PDB entry 2WYB | X-ray diffraction, 2.10 A resolution | chains A and B

Chain A:
Protein: Acyl-homoserine lactone acylase pvdq subunit alpha
Organism: Pseudomonas aeruginosa
Notes: EC 3.5.1.97
UniProt: Q9I194 (PVDQ_PSEAE); residues 1-170 here correspond to UniProt positions 24-193 (UniProt number = residue number + 23)
Chain sequence (170 residues; row label = number of the first residue in the row):
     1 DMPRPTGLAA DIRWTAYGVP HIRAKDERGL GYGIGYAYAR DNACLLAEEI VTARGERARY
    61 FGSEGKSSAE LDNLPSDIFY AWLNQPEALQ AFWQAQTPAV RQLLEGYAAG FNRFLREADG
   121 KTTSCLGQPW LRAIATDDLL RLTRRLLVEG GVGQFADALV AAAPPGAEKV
Disordered / not traced: 1-5, 170
Disulfide bonds: Cys44-Cys125

Chain B:
Protein: Acyl-homoserine lactone acylase pvdq subunit beta
Organism: Pseudomonas aeruginosa
Notes: EC 3.5.1.97
UniProt: Q9I194 (PVDQ_PSEAE); residues 1-546 here correspond to UniProt positions 217-762 (UniProt number = residue number + 216)
Chain sequence (546 residues; row label = number of the first residue in the row):
     1 SNAIAVGSER SADGKGMLLA NPHFPWNGAM RFYQMHLTIP GRLDVMGASL PGLPVVNIGF
    61 SRHLAWTHTV DTSSHFTLYR LALDPKDPRR YLVDGRSLPL EEKSVAIEVR GADGKLSRVE
   121 HKVYQSIYGP LVVWPGKLDW NRSEAYALRD ANLENTRVLQ QWYSINQASD VADLRRRVEA
   181 LQGIPWVNTL AADEQGNALY MNQSVVPYLK PELIPACAIP QLVAEGLPAL QGQDSRCAWS
   241 RDPAAAQAGI TPAAQLPVLL RRDFVQNSND SAWLTNPASP LQGFSPLVSQ EKPIGPRARY
   301 ALSRLQGKQP LEAKTLEEMV TANHVFSADQ VLPDLLRLCR DNQGEKSLAR ACAALAQWDR
   361 GANLDSGSGF VYFQRFMQRF AELDGAWKEP FDAQRPLDTP QGIALDRPQV ATQVRQALAD
   421 AAAEVEKSGI PDGARWGDLQ VSTRGQERIA IPGGDGHFGV YNAIQSVRKG DHLEVVGGTS
   481 YIQLVTFPEE GPKARGLLAF SQSSDPRSPH YRDQTELFSR QQWQTLPFSD RQIDADPQLQ
   541 RLSIRE
Disulfide bonds: Cys217-Cys237, Cys339-Cys352
Covalently attached groups: lauric acid (DAO) linked to Ser1
Curated features (UniProtKB/Swiss-Prot):
  - active site: Ser1 (Nucleophile)

How chain A and chain B interact:
Residue-residue contacts - 179 pairs, chain A then chain B:
  Thr6(A) - Glu546(B)  hydrogen bond (side chain-backbone)
  Gly7(A) - Glu546(B)  hydrogen bond (backbone-backbone)
  Leu8(A) - Arg545(B)
  Leu8(A) - Glu546(B)  hydrogen bond (backbone-backbone)
  Ala9(A) - Ile544(B)
  Ala9(A) - Arg545(B)
  Ala10(A) - Ser543(B)
  Ala10(A) - Ile544(B)  hydrogen bond (backbone-backbone)
  Asp11(A) - Arg541(B)  salt bridge
  Asp11(A) - Leu542(B)
  Asp11(A) - Ser543(B)  hydrogen bond
  Ile12(A) - Gln540(B)
  Ile12(A) - Arg541(B)
  Ile12(A) - Leu542(B)  hydrogen bond (backbone-backbone)
  Arg13(A) - Asp530(B)  salt bridge
  Arg13(A) - Ile533(B)
  Arg13(A) - Leu539(B)
  Arg13(A) - Gln540(B)
  Arg13(A) - Arg541(B)
  Trp14(A) - Gln538(B)
  Trp14(A) - Leu539(B)
  Trp14(A) - Gln540(B)  hydrogen bond (backbone-backbone)
  Trp14(A) - Leu542(B)  hydrophobic
  Thr15(A) - Pro527(B)
  Thr15(A) - Ile533(B)
  Thr15(A) - Asp536(B)
  Ala16(A) - Asp536(B)  hydrogen bond (backbone-side chain)
  Tyr17(A) - Gln502(B)
  Tyr17(A) - His510(B)  hydrogen bond (backbone-side chain)
  Tyr17(A) - Asp513(B)
  Tyr17(A) - Gln514(B)
  Tyr17(A) - Leu517(B)
  Tyr17(A) - Gln524(B)  hydrogen bond
  Gly18(A) - Gln502(B)  hydrogen bond (backbone-side chain)
  Gly18(A) - His510(B)  hydrogen bond (backbone-side chain)
  Val19(A) - Gln34(B)
  Val19(A) - Gln502(B)
  Pro20(A) - Tyr33(B)
  Pro20(A) - Gln34(B)
  Pro20(A) - Met35(B)
  Pro20(A) - His36(B)  hydrogen bond (backbone-backbone)
  Pro20(A) - Gln502(B)
  His21(A) - His36(B)  hydrogen bond
  His21(A) - Met46(B)
  His21(A) - Pro527(B)
  His21(A) - Ile533(B)
  Ile22(A) - His36(B)  hydrogen bond (backbone-backbone)
  Ile22(A) - Leu37(B)
  Ile22(A) - Thr38(B)  hydrogen bond (backbone-backbone)
  Arg23(A) - Thr38(B)
  Arg23(A) - Arg541(B)
  Ala24(A) - Thr38(B)  hydrogen bond (backbone-backbone)
  Ala24(A) - Ile39(B)
  Ala24(A) - Pro40(B)
  Lys25(A) - Ile39(B)
  Asp26(A) - Ile39(B)
  Glu27(A) - Arg42(B)  salt bridge
  Glu27(A) - Tyr163(B)  hydrogen bond
  Leu30(A) - Thr38(B)
  Leu30(A) - Leu43(B)  hydrophobic
  Tyr32(A) - Ile544(B)  hydrophobic
  Tyr32(A) - Arg545(B)
  Tyr32(A) - Glu546(B)  hydrogen bond
  Ile34(A) - Met35(B)  hydrophobic
  Ile34(A) - Leu37(B)  hydrophobic
  Ile34(A) - Pro54(B)
  Tyr36(A) - Leu542(B)
  Tyr36(A) - Ile544(B)  hydrophobic
  Ala37(A) - Tyr33(B)  hydrogen bond (backbone-side chain)
  Tyr38(A) - Tyr33(B)  hydrophobic
  Tyr38(A) - Pro51(B)
  Asp41(A) - Tyr33(B)  hydrogen bond
  Asp41(A) - Ser503(B)  hydrogen bond (backbone-side chain)
  Asp41(A) - Ser504(B)
  Asp41(A) - Asp505(B)
  Asn42(A) - Tyr33(B)
  Asn42(A) - Gln502(B)  hydrogen bond (side chain-backbone)
  Asn42(A) - Ser503(B)
  Asn42(A) - Ser504(B)  hydrogen bond
  Cys44(A) - Asp505(B)
  Leu45(A) - Gly28(B)
  Leu45(A) - Arg31(B)
  Leu45(A) - Pro51(B)  hydrophobic
  Leu45(A) - Ser504(B)
  Leu46(A) - Pro51(B)  hydrophobic
  Leu46(A) - Gly52(B)
  Glu49(A) - Gly28(B)
  Glu49(A) - Ala29(B)
  Ala58(A) - Glu108(B)
  Ala58(A) - Val109(B)  hydrophobic
  Ala58(A) - Arg110(B)  hydrogen bond (backbone-backbone)
  Arg59(A) - Glu108(B)  hydrogen bond (backbone-backbone)
  Arg59(A) - Arg110(B)
  Arg59(A) - Leu116(B)
  Tyr60(A) - Arg110(B)
  Gly62(A) - Arg110(B)
  Ser68(A) - Gly28(B)
  Leu74(A) - Ile107(B)  hydrophobic
  Asp77(A) - Ile107(B)
  Ile78(A) - Val105(B)  hydrophobic
  Ile78(A) - Ile107(B)  hydrophobic
  Ile78(A) - His121(B)
  Ala81(A) - Val105(B)  hydrophobic
  Ala81(A) - Ile107(B)  hydrophobic
  Trp82(A) - Val105(B)
  Trp82(A) - Val123(B)
  Trp82(A) - Gln125(B)  hydrogen bond
  Trp82(A) - Pro130(B)  hydrophobic
  Leu83(A) - Leu153(B)  hydrophobic
  Gln85(A) - Lys103(B)
  Phe92(A) - Asn155(B)
  Phe92(A) - Thr156(B)
  Ala95(A) - Thr156(B)
  Gln96(A) - Thr156(B)  hydrogen bond (side chain-backbone)
  Thr97(A) - Gln160(B)  hydrogen bond
  Val100(A) - Leu159(B)  hydrophobic
  Val100(A) - Gln160(B)
  Leu103(A) - Pro54(B)  hydrophobic
  Leu103(A) - Tyr163(B)  hydrophobic
  Leu104(A) - Leu159(B)  hydrophobic
  Tyr107(A) - Gly52(B)
  Ala109(A) - Glu546(B)
  Arg113(A) - Ile544(B)
  Arg113(A) - Arg545(B)  hydrogen bond (side chain-backbone)
  Arg113(A) - Glu546(B)
  Arg116(A) - Glu546(B)  salt bridge
  Gly120(A) - Arg507(B)  hydrogen bond (backbone-side chain)
  Lys121(A) - Arg507(B)
  Thr122(A) - Asp505(B)
  Thr123(A) - Asp505(B)
  Thr123(A) - Arg507(B)  hydrogen bond (backbone-side chain)
  Ser124(A) - Asp505(B)  hydrogen bond
  Ser124(A) - Arg507(B)
  Leu139(A) - Gly52(B)
  Thr143(A) - Leu53(B)
  Thr143(A) - Val158(B)
  Thr143(A) - Leu159(B)
  Arg145(A) - Ala29(B)
  Leu146(A) - Ala29(B)
  Leu146(A) - Met30(B)  hydrophobic
  Leu146(A) - Leu53(B)  hydrophobic
  Leu146(A) - Trp186(B)  hydrogen bond (backbone-side chain)
  Leu147(A) - Asn152(B)
  Leu147(A) - Asn155(B)
  Leu147(A) - Val158(B)  hydrophobic
  Leu147(A) - Pro185(B)  hydrophobic
  Leu147(A) - Trp186(B)  hydrogen bond (backbone-side chain)
  Val148(A) - Asp150(B)
  Val148(A) - Leu153(B)  hydrophobic
  Glu149(A) - Met30(B)
  Glu149(A) - Trp186(B)
  Gly150(A) - His75(B)
  Gly150(A) - Phe76(B)
  Gly150(A) - Trp186(B)
  Gly151(A) - Phe76(B)
  Gly151(A) - Asp150(B)
  Val152(A) - Asp150(B)  hydrogen bond (backbone-side chain)
  Phe155(A) - Phe76(B)  hydrophobic
  Phe155(A) - Trp134(B)  hydrophobic
  Phe155(A) - Leu148(B)  hydrophobic
  Ala158(A) - Val132(B)
  Ala158(A) - Val133(B)  hydrogen bond (backbone-backbone)
  Ala158(A) - Trp134(B)
  Leu159(A) - Pro130(B)  hydrophobic
  Leu159(A) - Leu131(B)
  Val160(A) - His121(B)  hydrogen bond (backbone-side chain)
  Ala162(A) - Leu131(B)
  Ala162(A) - Val132(B)
  Ala162(A) - Val133(B)  hydrophobic
  Ala162(A) - Trp140(B)
  Ala163(A) - Trp140(B)
  Pro164(A) - Arg89(B)
  Pro164(A) - Tyr124(B)
  Pro164(A) - Trp140(B)
  Pro165(A) - Pro88(B)  hydrophobic
  Pro165(A) - Trp140(B)
  Pro165(A) - Asn141(B)
  Pro165(A) - Arg142(B)
  Gly166(A) - Arg142(B)  hydrogen bond (backbone-side chain)
Also at the interface, not in a pair above, chain A (89 interface residues in all): Arg40, Gly55, Ser63, Ala99, Leu142, Arg144, Ala161, Ala167
Also at the interface, not in a pair above, chain B (85 interface residues in all): Leu50, Val55, Leu78, Val119, Leu138, Pro506, Ser508, Pro509

Overview:
Chain A and chain B form an interface of 89 and 85 residues respectively, with 39 hydrogen bonds and 4 salt
bridges. Polar pairs include Asp11(A)-Arg541(B), Arg13(A)-Asp530(B) and Glu27(A)-Arg42(B). Curated annotation
(UniProt) lists active-site residue Ser1(B) on chain B.
Chain A is Acyl-homoserine lactone acylase pvdq subunit alpha and chain B is Acyl-homoserine lactone acylase
pvdq subunit beta, both from Pseudomonas aeruginosa; the structure, The quorum quenching N-acyl homoserine
lactone acylase PvdQ with a covalently bound dodecanoic acid, was determined by X-ray diffraction (same
publication as 2WYC, 2WYD and 2WYE).
